PDB entry 6YSJ | X-ray diffraction, 1.45 A resolution | chains H and I of the 3 polymer chains in the assembly

Chain H:
Name: Prothrombin
Organism: Homo sapiens
Notes: EC 3.4.21.5
Reference sequence: P00734 (THRB_HUMAN); the construct lacks a stretch of the UniProt sequence and is renumbered around it, so the offset changes along the chain: 16-36 = UniProt 364-384; 37-60 = UniProt 386-409; 61-77 = UniProt 419-435; 78-97 = UniProt 437-456; 7 more segments
Sequence (259 residues; numbered 16 to 247 plus 30 insertion-coded residues; 3 numbers in that range are skipped by the numbering (no residue carries them; nothing is unmodelled there); the number before each row is that of its first residue; a row labelled like 60A-60I holds insertion residues (60A, then the next letters in order)):
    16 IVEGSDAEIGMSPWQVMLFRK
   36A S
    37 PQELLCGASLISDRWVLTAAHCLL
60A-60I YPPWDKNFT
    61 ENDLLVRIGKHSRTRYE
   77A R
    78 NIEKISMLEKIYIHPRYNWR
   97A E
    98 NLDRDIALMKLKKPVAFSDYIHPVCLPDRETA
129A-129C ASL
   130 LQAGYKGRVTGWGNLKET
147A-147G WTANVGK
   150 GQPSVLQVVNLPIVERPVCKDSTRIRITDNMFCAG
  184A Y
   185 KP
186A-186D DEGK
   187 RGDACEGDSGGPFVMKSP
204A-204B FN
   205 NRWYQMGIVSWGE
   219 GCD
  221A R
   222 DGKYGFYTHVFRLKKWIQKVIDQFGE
Unresolved in the structure: 147A-147G, 246-247
Disulfide bonds: Cys42-Cys58, Cys168-Cys182, Cys191-Cys220
Glycans and other covalent adducts: N-acetylglucosamine (NAG) linked to Asn60G
Metal / ion sites: Na+ site 1: Lys169, Thr172, Phe204A; Na+ site 2: Arg221A, Lys224
Residues lining bound ligands:
  - 2-amino-1-(4-bromophenyl)ethanone (47A), molecule 1: Tyr60A, Pro60C, Trp96, Arg97, Glu97A, Asn98, Leu99, Ile174, Trp215
  - 2-amino-1-(4-bromophenyl)ethanone (47A), molecule 2: Asp189, Ala190, Cys191, Glu192, Ser195, Val213, Ser214, Trp215, Gly216, Gly219, Cys220, Gly226, Phe227, Tyr228
UniProt features mapped onto this chain:
  - region: Ala183 to Val200 (High affinity receptor-binding region which is also known as the TP508 peptide)
  - active site (Charge relay system): His57, Asp102, Ser195
  - glycosylation: Asn60G (N-linked (GlcNAc...) (complex) asparagine)

Chain I:
Name: Hirudin variant-2
Reference sequence: P09945 (HIRV2_HIRME); residues 517-528 here correspond to UniProt positions 61-72 (UniProt number = residue number - 456)
Sequence (12 residues; each row starts with the number of its first residue):
   517 GDFEEIPEEYLQ
Unresolved in the structure: 517, 528
Modified residues: Tyr526 (O-sulfo-L-tyrosine; TYS)
UniProt features mapped onto this chain:
  - region: Asp518 to Gln528 (Interaction with fibrinogen-binding exosite of thrombin)
  - modified residue: Tyr526 (Sulfotyrosine)

How chain H and chain I interact:
Contacting residue pairs - 18 pairs, chain H then chain I:
  Phe34(H) - Phe519(I)  hydrophobic
  Gln38(H) - Ile522(I)
  Leu40(H) - Phe519(I)
  Leu65(H) - Ile522(I)  hydrophobic
  Leu65(H) - Tyr526(I)
  Arg67(H) - Ile522(I)
  Arg73(H) - Phe519(I)
  Thr74(H) - Asp518(I)
  Thr74(H) - Phe519(I)
  Thr74(H) - Glu520(I)  hydrogen bond (backbone-backbone)
  Arg75(H) - Glu520(I)  salt bridge
  Tyr76(H) - Glu520(I)  hydrogen bond (backbone-side chain)
  Tyr76(H) - Pro523(I)
  Tyr76(H) - Tyr526(I)
  Glu80(H) - Tyr526(I)
  Lys81(H) - Tyr526(I)
  Ile82(H) - Ile522(I)  hydrophobic
  Ile82(H) - Tyr526(I)
Also at the interface, not in a pair above, chain H (14 interface residues in all): Lys36, Glu39
Also at the interface, not in a pair above, chain I (7 interface residues in all): Glu521

In short:
14 residues of chain H face 7 of chain I across their interface, with 2 hydrogen bonds and 1 salt bridge.
Polar pairs include Arg75(H)-Glu520(I), Tyr76(H)-Glu520(I) and Thr74(H)-Glu520(I). Chain H binds
2-amino-1-(4-bromophenyl)ethanone. N-acetylglucosamine is covalently linked to Asn60G(H).
Here chain H is Prothrombin (Homo sapiens) and chain I is Hirudin variant-2. Entry 6YSJ (Thrombin in complex
with 2-amino-1-(4-bromophenyl)ethan-1-one (j10)) was determined by X-ray diffraction.
